Entry 1T9O (X-ray diffraction, 2.00 A resolution); this record covers chain A.

[Chain A]
Molecule: Rubredoxin
Organism: Clostridium pasteurianum
Reference sequence: P00268 (RUBR_CLOPA); residues 201-254 here correspond to UniProt positions 1-54 (UniProt number = residue number - 200)
Amino-acid sequence (54 residues; numbered 201 to 254; the number before each row is that of its first residue):
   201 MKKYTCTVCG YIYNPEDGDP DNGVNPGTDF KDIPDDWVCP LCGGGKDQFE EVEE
Unresolved in the structure: 254
Sequence notes: engineered mutation Gly244 (Val44 in P00268)
Metal / ion sites: Fe ion: Cys206, Cys209, Cys239, Cys242
Swiss-Prot annotation at these positions:
  - binding site (Fe cation): Cys206, Cys209, Cys239, Cys242
  - modified residue: Met201 (N-formylmethionine)

[In short]
Cys206, Cys209, Cys239 and Cys242 form the Fe ion site. UniProt lists 4 Fe cation-binding residues.
Chain A is Rubredoxin (Clostridium pasteurianum); the structure, Crystal Structure of V44G Cp Rubredoxin, was
determined by X-ray diffraction (same publication as 1T9P and 1T9Q).
